Entry 5IRV (X-ray diffraction, 3.10 A resolution); this record covers chain A.

Chain A:
Molecule: Steroid 17-alpha-hydroxylase/17,20 lyase
Organism: Homo sapiens
Notes: EC 1.14.14.19, 4.1.2.30
Reference sequence: P05093 (CP17A_HUMAN); numbering as in UniProt (aligned over 24-508)
Chain sequence (494 residues; numbered 19 to 512; the number before each row is that of its first residue):
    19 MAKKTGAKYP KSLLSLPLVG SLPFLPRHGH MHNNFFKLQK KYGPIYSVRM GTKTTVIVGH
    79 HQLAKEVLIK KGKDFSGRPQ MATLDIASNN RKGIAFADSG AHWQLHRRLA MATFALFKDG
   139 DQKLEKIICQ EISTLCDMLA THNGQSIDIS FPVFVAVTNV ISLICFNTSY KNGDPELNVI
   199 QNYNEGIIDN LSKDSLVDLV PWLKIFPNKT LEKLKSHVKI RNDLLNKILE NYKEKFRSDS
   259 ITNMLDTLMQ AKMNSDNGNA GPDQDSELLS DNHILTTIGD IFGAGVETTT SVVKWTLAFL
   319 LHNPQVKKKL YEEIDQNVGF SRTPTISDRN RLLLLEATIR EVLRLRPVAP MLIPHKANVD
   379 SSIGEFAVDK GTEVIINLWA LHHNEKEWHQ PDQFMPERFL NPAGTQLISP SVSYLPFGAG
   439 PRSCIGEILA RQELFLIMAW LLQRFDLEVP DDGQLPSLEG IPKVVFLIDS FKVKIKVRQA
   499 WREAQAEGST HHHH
Unresolved in the structure: 19-30, 276-278, 505-512
Differences from the reference sequence: expression tag (19-23, 509-512)
UniProt features mapped onto this chain:
  - binding site (substrate): Asn202
  - binding site (heme): Cys442
  - natural variant: Pro35 (P35L: In AH5), Phe53 (deletion: In AH5), Tyr64 (Y64S: In AH5), Phe93 (F93C: In AH5), Arg96 (R96Q: In AH5; R96W: In AH5), Ser106 (S106P: In AH5), Ile112 (I112II: In AH5), Phe114 (F114V: In AH5), Asp116 (D116V: In AH5), Trp121 (W121R: In AH5 loss of activity), Ala174 (A174E: In AH5), Asn177 (N177D: In AH5), 13 further natural variant entries in UniProt
  - mutagenesis: Ala105 (A105L: Increases the affinity for progesterone, resulting in preferential hydroxylation of progesterone at C17 over C16; increases the catalytic efficiency in the 17,20 lyase reaction)
Ligand contacts:
  - vt-464 (6D8): Ala105, Ala113, Phe114, Asn202, Ile205, Ile206, Leu209, Leu214, Arg239, Gly297, Asp298, Gly301, Ala302, Glu305, Thr306, Ala367, Ile371, Val482, Val483
  - heme (HEM): Leu86, Arg96, Ile112, Ala113, Trp121, Arg125, Phe132, Ile179, Ile299, Ala302, Gly303, Thr307, Val310, Leu361, Val366, Ala367, Leu370, Ile371, His373, Pro434, Phe435, Gly436, Ala437, Arg440, Ser441, Cys442, Ile443, Gly444, Ala448, Leu452
Reported in the primary citation:
  - binding site for vt-464: Asn202, Arg239, Thr306, Val482

Overview:
Ligands of chain A: heme and vt-464. From UniProt: substrate-binding residue Asn202, heme-binding residue
Cys442 and one mutagenesis site. The paper reports a binding site for vt-464 at Asn202, Arg239 and Thr306
among others.
Chain A is Steroid 17-alpha-hydroxylase/17,20 lyase (Homo sapiens); the structure, Human cytochrome P450 17A1
bound to inhibitor VT-464, was determined by X-ray diffraction, deposited together with 5IRQ.
